6TZ4 - chains X and EA of the 72 polymer chains in the assembly; structure by electron microscopy, 3.20 A resolution.

Chain X:
Molecule: Charged multivesicular body protein 1b
Source organism: Homo sapiens
UniProt: Q7LBR1 (CHM1B_HUMAN); numbering as in UniProt (aligned over 1-199)
Sequence (199 residues; row label = number of the first residue in the row):
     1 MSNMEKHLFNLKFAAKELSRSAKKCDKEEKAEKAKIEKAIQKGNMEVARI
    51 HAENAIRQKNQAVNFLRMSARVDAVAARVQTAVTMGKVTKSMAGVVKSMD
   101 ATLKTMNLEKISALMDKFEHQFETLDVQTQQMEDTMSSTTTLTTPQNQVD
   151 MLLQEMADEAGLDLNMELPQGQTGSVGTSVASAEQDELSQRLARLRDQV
Unresolved in the structure: 1, 165-185, 199
Sequence notes: engineered mutation Glu-37 (Lys in Q7LBR1)

Chain EA:
Molecule: IST1 homolog
Source organism: Homo sapiens
Notes: fragment: N-terminal domain
UniProt: P53990 (IST1_HUMAN); numbering as in UniProt (aligned over 1-189)
Sequence (189 residues; numbered 1 to 189; the number before each row is that of its first residue):
     1 MLGSGFKAERLRVNLRLVINRLKLLEKKKTELAQKARKEIADYLAAGKDE
    51 RARIRVEHIIREDYLVEAMEILELYCDLLLARFGLIQSMKELDSGLAESV
   101 STLIWAAPRLQSEVAELKIVADQLCAKYSKEYGKLCRTNQIGTVNDRLMH
   151 KLSVEAPPKILVERYLIEIAKNYNVPYEPDSVVMAEAPP
Unresolved in the structure: 1-5, 187-189

How chain X and chain EA interact:
Contacting residue pairs - 11 pairs, chain X then chain EA:
  Glu-119(X) with Lys-28(EA), salt bridge
  Glu-123(X) with Lys-28(EA), salt bridge
  Thr-124(X) with Arg-21(EA), hydrogen bond
  Asp-126(X) with Leu-24(EA)
  Val-127(X) with Asn-20(EA); Arg-21(EA); Leu-24(EA)
  Gln-131(X) with Arg-16(EA); Leu-17(EA); Asn-20(EA), hydrogen bond
  Asp-134(X) with Asn-20(EA)
Other interface residues (no listed pair), chain X (9 interface residues in all): His-120, Gln-130
Other interface residues (no listed pair), chain EA (7 interface residues in all): Glu-113

Overview:
The interface between chain X and chain EA involves 9 residues on one side and 7 on the other; the contacts
include 2 hydrogen bonds and 2 salt bridges. Among the polar pairs are Glu-119(X)/Lys-28(EA),
Glu-123(X)/Lys-28(EA) and Thr-124(X)/Arg-21(EA).
Chain X is Charged multivesicular body protein 1b and chain EA is IST1 homolog, both from Homo sapiens; the
structure, CryoEM reconstruction of membrane-bound ESCRT-III filament composed of CHMP1B+IST1 (right-handed),
was determined by electron microscopy together with 6TZ5, 6TZ9 and 6TZA from the same study.
